Entry 7KU7 (electron microscopy, 3.40 A resolution); this record covers chains A and E of the 12 polymer chains in the assembly.

Chain A (and E):
Protein: integrase
Source organism: Rous sarcoma virus (strain Schmidt-Ruppin A)
Notes: EC 2.7.7.-; chain E of this document is another copy of the same molecule, construct and numbering; everything in this record applies to it too
UniProtKB: P03354 (POL_RSVP); residues 1-278 here correspond to UniProt positions 1281-1558 (UniProt number = residue number + 1280)
Chain sequence (278 residues; numbered 1 to 278; the number before each row is that of its first residue):
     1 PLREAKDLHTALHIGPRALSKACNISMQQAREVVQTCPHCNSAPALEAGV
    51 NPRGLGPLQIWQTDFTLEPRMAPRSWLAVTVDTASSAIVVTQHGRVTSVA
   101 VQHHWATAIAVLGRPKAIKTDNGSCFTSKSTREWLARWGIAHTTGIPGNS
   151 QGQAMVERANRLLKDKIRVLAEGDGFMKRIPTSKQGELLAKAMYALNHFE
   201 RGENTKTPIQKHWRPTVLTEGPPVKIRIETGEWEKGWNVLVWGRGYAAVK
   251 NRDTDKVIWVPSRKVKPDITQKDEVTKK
Unresolved in the structure: 270-278
Sequence notes: conflict Lys166 (Arg1446 in P03354)
Bound ions: Zn2+: His9, His13, Cys37, Cys40; Mg2+ site 1: Asp64, Glu157 (together with ZZX); Mg2+ site 2: Asp64, Asp121 (together with ZZX)
Residues lining bound ligands: ZZX ((6S)-2-(3-chloro-4-fluorobenzyl)-8-ethyl-10-hydroxy-N,6-dimethyl-1,9-dioxo-1,2,6,7,8,9-hexahydropyrazino[1',2':1,5]pyrrolo[2,3-d]pyridazine-4-carboxamide): Asp64, Phe65, Asp121, Gly148, Ser150, Gln151, Ala154, Glu157
Reported in the primary citation:
  - mutagenesis - R263A: abolished binding to octameric CSC
  - mutagenesis - R263K: decreased binding to octameric CSC
  - mutagenesis - S262R: decreased binding to octameric CSC intasomes
  - mutagenesis - S262P: abolished expression

Chain A / chain E interface:
Pairs across the interface (27):
  Leu12(A) - Lys166(E)  hydrogen bond (backbone-side chain)
  Leu12(A) - Phe199(E)  hydrophobic
  His13(A) - Lys166(E)  hydrogen bond (backbone-side chain)
  His13(A) - Val169(E)
  His13(A) - Leu170(E)
  Arg17(A) - Gly202(E)
  Ala18(A) - Glu200(E)
  His39(A) - Arg168(E)
  His39(A) - Val169(E)
  His39(A) - Glu172(E)  salt bridge
  His39(A) - Gly173(E)
  Lys166(A) - Leu12(E)
  Lys166(A) - His13(E)  hydrogen bond (side chain-backbone)
  Arg168(A) - Ser42(E)
  Val169(A) - His13(E)
  Val169(A) - His39(E)
  Leu170(A) - Ala11(E)
  Glu172(A) - His39(E)  salt bridge
  Gly173(A) - His39(E)
  Lys191(A) - Leu12(E)
  Ala195(A) - Leu12(E)  hydrophobic
  Phe199(A) - Leu12(E)  hydrophobic
  Glu200(A) - Arg17(E)
  Glu200(A) - Ala18(E)  hydrogen bond (side chain-backbone)
  Gly202(A) - Arg17(E)
  Glu203(A) - Arg17(E)  hydrogen bond (backbone-side chain)
  Thr205(A) - Arg17(E)
Other interface residues (no listed pair), chain A (20 interface residues in all): Ala11, Ile14
Other interface residues (no listed pair), chain E (20 interface residues in all): Ile14, Lys191, Tyr194, Ala195

Overview:
The chain A/chain E interface involves 20 residues from each chain, with 5 hydrogen bonds and 2 salt bridges.
Polar pairs include His39(A)-Glu172(E), Leu12(A)-Lys166(E) and His13(A)-Lys166(E). The paper reports that
R263A of chain A abolishes binding to octameric CSC; R263K of chain A reduces binding to octameric CSC; 4
substitutions were tested in all.
Both chains are integrase (Rous sarcoma virus (strain Schmidt-Ruppin A)). Entry 7KU7 (Cryo-EM structure of
Rous sarcoma virus cleaved synaptic complex (CSC) with HIV-1 integrase strand transfer inhibitor ...) was
determined by electron microscopy, deposited together with 7JN3 and 7KUI.
